2GW4 - chains A and B of the 4 polymer chains in the assembly; structure by X-ray diffraction, 1.60 A resolution.

Chain A:
Protein: Kaede
Source organism: Trachyphyllia geoffroyi
Amino-acid sequence (63 residues; row label = number of the first residue in the row; numbers below 1 keep their minus sign (Ala-1 is residue -1)):
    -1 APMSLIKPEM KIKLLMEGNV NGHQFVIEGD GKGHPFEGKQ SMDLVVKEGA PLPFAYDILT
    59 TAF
Disordered / not traced: -1
Differences from the reference sequence: expression tag (-1 to 0); modified residue (61)
Modified positions: Phe61 (phenylalanine amide; NFA)
Bound ions: Ni2+: Lys30, His32

Chain B:
Protein: Kaede
Source organism: Trachyphyllia geoffroyi
Amino-acid sequence (162 residues; row label = number of the first residue in the row; note: 1 number in that range is skipped by the numbering (no residue carries it; nothing is unmodelled there)):
    63 H
    65 NRVFAKYPDH IPDYFKQSFP KGFSWERSLM FEDGGVCIAT NDITLKGDTF FNKVRFDGVN
   125 FPPNGPVMQK KTLKWEASTE KMYLRDGVLT GDITMALLLK GDVHYRCDFR TTYKSRQEGV
   185 KLPGYHFVDH CISILRHDKD YNEVKLYEHA VAHSGLPDNV K
Disordered / not traced: 221-225
Differences from the reference sequence: chromophore (63, 63, 63)
Modified positions: His63 (2-[(4Z)-4-[(4-hydroxyphenyl)methylidene]-2-[(E)-2-(1H-imidazol-4-yl)ethenyl]-5-oxidanylidene-imidazol-1-yl]ethanoic acid; RC7)
Covalent attachments: covalent link His63-Asn65
Bound ions: Ni2+ near His201 (its only coordinating residue here)
Reported in the primary citation:
  - catalytic residues: Glu212 (proposed by the authors, not directly observed)
  - mutagenesis - E212Q: abolished catalytic activity

Chain A / chain B interface:
Residue-residue contacts (119; chain A residue first):
  Pro0(A) - Gln81(B)
  Pro0(A) - Gln181(B)
  Pro0(A) - Glu182(B)
  Pro0(A) - Gly183(B)
  Pro0(A) - Val184(B)
  Ser2(A) - Lys80(B)  hydrogen bond (side chain-backbone)
  Ile4(A) - Val67(B)  hydrophobic
  Ile4(A) - Lys80(B)
  Ile4(A) - Phe83(B)  hydrophobic
  Lys5(A) - Asp112(B)  salt bridge
  Met8(A) - Leu109(B)  hydrophobic
  Met8(A) - Asp112(B)
  Met8(A) - Phe114(B)  hydrophobic
  Lys9(A) - Asp112(B)  hydrogen bond (backbone-backbone)
  Lys9(A) - Thr113(B)
  Lys9(A) - Phe114(B)  hydrogen bond (backbone-backbone)
  Ile10(A) - Phe68(B)  hydrophobic
  Ile10(A) - Phe114(B)
  Ile10(A) - Asn116(B)
  Lys11(A) - Thr113(B)
  Lys11(A) - Phe114(B)  hydrogen bond (backbone-backbone)
  Lys11(A) - Phe115(B)
  Lys11(A) - Asn116(B)  hydrogen bond (backbone-backbone)
  Leu12(A) - Asn116(B)
  Leu12(A) - Val118(B)  hydrophobic
  Leu13(A) - Asn116(B)  hydrogen bond (backbone-backbone)
  Leu13(A) - Lys117(B)
  Leu13(A) - Val118(B)  hydrogen bond (backbone-backbone)
  Met14(A) - Val118(B)
  Glu15(A) - Val118(B)  hydrogen bond (backbone-backbone)
  Glu15(A) - Arg119(B)  hydrogen bond (backbone-side chain)
  Glu15(A) - Phe120(B)  hydrogen bond (backbone-backbone)
  Gly16(A) - Arg119(B)
  Gly16(A) - Phe120(B)
  Asn17(A) - Arg119(B)
  Asn17(A) - Phe120(B)  hydrogen bond (backbone-backbone)
  Asn17(A) - Asp121(B)
  Asn17(A) - Gly122(B)  hydrogen bond (backbone-backbone)
  Val18(A) - Phe120(B)  hydrophobic
  Val18(A) - Gly122(B)
  Asn19(A) - Gly122(B)  hydrogen bond (backbone-backbone)
  Asn19(A) - Val123(B)
  Asn19(A) - Asn124(B)
  Asn19(A) - Phe125(B)  hydrogen bond (side chain-backbone)
  Asn19(A) - Met132(B)
  Gly31(A) - Phe68(B)
  His32(A) - Phe68(B)
  Pro33(A) - Val67(B)
  Pro33(A) - Phe68(B)  hydrophobic
  Pro33(A) - Ala69(B)
  Pro33(A) - Lys80(B)  hydrogen bond (backbone-side chain)
  Phe34(A) - Lys70(B)
  Phe34(A) - Lys80(B)
  Glu35(A) - His213(B)
  Gly36(A) - Phe68(B)
  Gly36(A) - Ala69(B)
  Gly36(A) - Lys70(B)
  Gly36(A) - Glu212(B)
  Gly36(A) - His213(B)
  Gly36(A) - Ala214(B)  hydrogen bond (backbone-backbone)
  Lys37(A) - Phe68(B)
  Lys37(A) - Tyr211(B)
  Lys37(A) - Glu212(B)
  Lys37(A) - His213(B)
  Gln38(A) - His63(B)
  Gln38(A) - Asn65(B)
  Gln38(A) - Phe68(B)
  Gln38(A) - Tyr211(B)
  Gln38(A) - Glu212(B)  hydrogen bond
  Ser39(A) - Leu210(B)
  Met40(A) - His63(B)
  Met40(A) - Val208(B)
  Met40(A) - Lys209(B)
  Met40(A) - Leu210(B)  hydrogen bond (backbone-backbone)
  Asp41(A) - Val208(B)
  Asp41(A) - Lys209(B)  salt bridge
  Leu42(A) - Asn206(B)
  Leu42(A) - Glu207(B)
  Leu42(A) - Val208(B)  hydrogen bond (backbone-backbone)
  Val43(A) - Asn206(B)
  Val44(A) - Tyr205(B)
  Val44(A) - Asn206(B)  hydrogen bond (backbone-backbone)
  Ala48(A) - Asn206(B)
  Pro49(A) - Asp204(B)
  Pro49(A) - Asn206(B)
  Pro51(A) - Met132(B)
  Phe52(A) - Val131(B)
  Phe52(A) - Met132(B)  hydrophobic
  Phe52(A) - Lys134(B)
  Ala53(A) - Val131(B)  hydrogen bond (backbone-backbone)
  Ala53(A) - Lys134(B)
  Ala53(A) - Thr136(B)
  Tyr54(A) - Tyr205(B)
  Tyr54(A) - Val208(B)
  Asp55(A) - Thr136(B)  hydrogen bond
  Asp55(A) - Leu137(B)
  Asp55(A) - Lys138(B)
  Asp55(A) - Trp139(B)  hydrogen bond (backbone-side chain)
  Asp55(A) - Leu161(B)
  Asp55(A) - Ile198(B)
  Ile56(A) - Leu93(B)
  Ile56(A) - Phe120(B)
  Ile56(A) - Val131(B)  hydrophobic
  Leu57(A) - Phe120(B)  hydrophobic
  Thr58(A) - Trp139(B)  hydrogen bond
  Thr58(A) - Ile196(B)
  Thr58(A) - Leu210(B)
  Thr59(A) - His63(B)
  Thr59(A) - Arg91(B)  hydrogen bond (backbone-side chain)
  Thr59(A) - Phe173(B)
  Thr59(A) - Ile196(B)
  Ala60(A) - Trp89(B)  hydrophobic
  Ala60(A) - Arg91(B)
  Ala60(A) - Val118(B)
  Ala60(A) - Phe120(B)  hydrophobic
  Phe61(A) - His63(B)
  Phe61(A) - Asn105(B)
  Phe61(A) - Asn116(B)
  Phe61(A) - Leu210(B)
Interface residues without a listed pair, chain A (44 interface residues in all): Leu50
Interface residues without a listed pair, chain B (59 interface residues in all): Phe95, Cys101, Ala103, Pro130, Met159

Summary:
Chain A and chain B form an interface of 44 and 59 residues respectively; the contacts include 25 hydrogen
bonds and 2 salt bridges. Polar contacts include Lys5(A)-Asp112(B), Asp41(A)-Lys209(B) and Ser2(A)-Lys80(B).
Lys30(A) and His32(A) coordinate Ni2+. The paper reports the catalytic residue Glu212(B); E212Q of chain B
abolishes catalytic activity.
Chain A is Kaede and chain B is Kaede, both from Trachyphyllia geoffroyi; the structure, Crystal structure of
stony coral fluorescent protein Kaede, red form, was determined by X-ray diffraction (same publication as
2GW3).
